6MT9 - chain A; structure by X-ray diffraction, 2.50 A resolution.

Chain A:
Protein: Ribonucleoside-diphosphate reductase
Organism: Bacillus subtilis
Notes: EC 1.17.4.1
UniProt: A0A162Q3J9 (A0A162Q3J9_BACIU); numbering as in UniProt (aligned over 1-700)
Amino-acid sequence (700 residues; numbered 1 to 700; the number before each row is that of its first residue):
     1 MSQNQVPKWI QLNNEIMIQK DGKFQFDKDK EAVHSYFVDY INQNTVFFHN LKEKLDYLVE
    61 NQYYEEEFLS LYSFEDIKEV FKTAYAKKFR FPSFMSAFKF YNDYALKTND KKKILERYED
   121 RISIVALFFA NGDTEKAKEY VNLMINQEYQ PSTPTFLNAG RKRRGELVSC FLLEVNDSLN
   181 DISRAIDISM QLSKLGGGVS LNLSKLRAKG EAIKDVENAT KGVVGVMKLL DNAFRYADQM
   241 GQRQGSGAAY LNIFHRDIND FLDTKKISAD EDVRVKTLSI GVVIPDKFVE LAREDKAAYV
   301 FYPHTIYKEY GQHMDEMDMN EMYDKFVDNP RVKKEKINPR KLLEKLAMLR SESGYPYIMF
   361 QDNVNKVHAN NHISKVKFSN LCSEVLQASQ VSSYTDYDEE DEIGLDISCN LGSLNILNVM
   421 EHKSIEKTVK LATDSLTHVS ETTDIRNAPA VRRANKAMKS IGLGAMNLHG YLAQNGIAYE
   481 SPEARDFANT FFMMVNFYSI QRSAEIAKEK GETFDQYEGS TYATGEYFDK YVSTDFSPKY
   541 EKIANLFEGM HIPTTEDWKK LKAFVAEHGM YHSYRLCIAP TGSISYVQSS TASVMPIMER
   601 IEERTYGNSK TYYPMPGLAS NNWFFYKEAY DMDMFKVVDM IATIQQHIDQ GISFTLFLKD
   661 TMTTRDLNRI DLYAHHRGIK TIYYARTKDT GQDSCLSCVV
Not modelled in the structure: 1-5, 239-245, 686-694
Cystine bridges: Cys-170/Cys-698, Cys-382/Cys-695
Ligand contacts:
  - ADP (adenosine-5'-diphosphate): Val-33, His-34, Phe-37, Val-38, Asn-42, Phe-89, Arg-90, Phe-91, Arg-117
  - ATP (adenosine-5'-triphosphate): Val-46, Phe-47, Phe-48, His-49, Asn-50, Leu-51, Lys-54, Phe-81, Lys-82, Tyr-85, Asp-120
  - dTTP (TTP): Asp-177, Ser-178, Leu-179, Ile-182, Lys-194, Leu-206, Arg-207, Ala-212, Ile-213, Lys-214, Ala-219, Thr-220, Lys-221, Tyr-236, Ala-237, Asp-238, His-304
From the paper describing this entry:
  - catalytic residues: Cys-382, Tyr-683, Tyr-684 (citing earlier work)
  - binding site for ADP: Arg-117
  - contacts within the chain: Arg-117/Glu-119 (hydrogen bond)
  - conformationally variable residues (side-chain flip): Phe-47, Arg-117, Tyr-684
  - specificity-determining residues: Arg-117 (proposed by the authors, not directly observed)
  - binding site for ATP: Phe-47
  - allosteric site: His-34, Phe-37, Asn-42, Thr-45, Phe-47, Phe-48, His-49, Leu-51, Lys-87 to Pro-92, Arg-117, Glu-119 (by similarity / conservation)

Summary:
Bound to chain A: dTTP, ADP and ATP. The paper reports catalytic residues Cys-382, Tyr-683 and Tyr-684; a
binding site for ADP at Arg-117.
Chain A is Ribonucleoside-diphosphate reductase (Bacillus subtilis); the structure, X-ray crystal structure of
Bacillus subtilis ribonucleotide reductase NrdE alpha subunit with TTP, ATP, and ADP, was determined by X-ray
diffraction (same publication as 6MV9, 6MVE, 6MW3 and 6MYX).
